Entry 1R2W (electron microscopy, 9.00 A resolution (very low resolution: no residue pairs are listed; an interface is given only as per-side residue counts)); this record covers chains C and A.

== Chain C ==
Molecule: 58nts of 23S rRNA
Sequence (58 nucleotides; row label = number of the first residue in the row; numbering starts at 0):
     0 GCUGGGAUGU UGGCUUAGAA GCAGCCAUCA UUUAAAGAGU GCGUAACAGC UCACCAGC
Not modelled in the structure: 0

== Chain A ==
Name: 50S ribosomal protein L11
Source organism: Thermotoga maritima
Reference sequence: P29395 (RL11_THEMA); the construct has insertions or renumbered stretches relative to UniProt, so the offset changes along the chain: -5 to 65 = UniProt 1-71; 67-135 = UniProt 72-140
Amino-acid sequence (141 residues; row label = number of the first residue in the row; numbers below 1 keep their minus sign (Ala-5 is residue -5)):
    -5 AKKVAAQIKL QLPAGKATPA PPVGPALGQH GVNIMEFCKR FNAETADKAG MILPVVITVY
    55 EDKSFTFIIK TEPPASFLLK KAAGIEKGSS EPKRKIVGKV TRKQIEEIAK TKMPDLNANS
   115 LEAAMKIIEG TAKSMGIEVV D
Not modelled in the structure: -5 to 0, 135
Differences from the reference sequence: insertion (66)

== How chain C and chain A interact ==
At this resolution (9 A) residue pairs are not listed: 3 residues of chain C and 4 of chain A lie at the interface.

== Overview ==
The interface between chain C and chain A involves 3 residues on one side and 4 on the other.
Here chain C is 58nts of 23S rRNA and chain A is 50S ribosomal protein L11 (Thermotoga maritima). Entry 1R2W
(Coordinates of L11 with 58nts of 23S rRNA fitted into the cryo-EM map of the 70S ...) was determined by
electron microscopy, deposited together with 1QZA, 1QZB, 1QZC, 1QZD and 1R2X.
